8E82 - chains D and P of the 9 polymer chains in the assembly; structure by electron microscopy, 3.03 A resolution.

# Chain D
Name: DNA-directed RNA polymerase subunit beta'
From: Mycobacterium tuberculosis
Notes: EC 2.7.7.6
UniProtKB: A0A045J9E2 (A0A045J9E2_MYCTX); residues 1-1316 here = UniProt positions 1-1316
Chain sequence (1318 residues; row label = number of the first residue in the row; numbers below 1 keep their minus sign (Gly-1 is residue -1)):
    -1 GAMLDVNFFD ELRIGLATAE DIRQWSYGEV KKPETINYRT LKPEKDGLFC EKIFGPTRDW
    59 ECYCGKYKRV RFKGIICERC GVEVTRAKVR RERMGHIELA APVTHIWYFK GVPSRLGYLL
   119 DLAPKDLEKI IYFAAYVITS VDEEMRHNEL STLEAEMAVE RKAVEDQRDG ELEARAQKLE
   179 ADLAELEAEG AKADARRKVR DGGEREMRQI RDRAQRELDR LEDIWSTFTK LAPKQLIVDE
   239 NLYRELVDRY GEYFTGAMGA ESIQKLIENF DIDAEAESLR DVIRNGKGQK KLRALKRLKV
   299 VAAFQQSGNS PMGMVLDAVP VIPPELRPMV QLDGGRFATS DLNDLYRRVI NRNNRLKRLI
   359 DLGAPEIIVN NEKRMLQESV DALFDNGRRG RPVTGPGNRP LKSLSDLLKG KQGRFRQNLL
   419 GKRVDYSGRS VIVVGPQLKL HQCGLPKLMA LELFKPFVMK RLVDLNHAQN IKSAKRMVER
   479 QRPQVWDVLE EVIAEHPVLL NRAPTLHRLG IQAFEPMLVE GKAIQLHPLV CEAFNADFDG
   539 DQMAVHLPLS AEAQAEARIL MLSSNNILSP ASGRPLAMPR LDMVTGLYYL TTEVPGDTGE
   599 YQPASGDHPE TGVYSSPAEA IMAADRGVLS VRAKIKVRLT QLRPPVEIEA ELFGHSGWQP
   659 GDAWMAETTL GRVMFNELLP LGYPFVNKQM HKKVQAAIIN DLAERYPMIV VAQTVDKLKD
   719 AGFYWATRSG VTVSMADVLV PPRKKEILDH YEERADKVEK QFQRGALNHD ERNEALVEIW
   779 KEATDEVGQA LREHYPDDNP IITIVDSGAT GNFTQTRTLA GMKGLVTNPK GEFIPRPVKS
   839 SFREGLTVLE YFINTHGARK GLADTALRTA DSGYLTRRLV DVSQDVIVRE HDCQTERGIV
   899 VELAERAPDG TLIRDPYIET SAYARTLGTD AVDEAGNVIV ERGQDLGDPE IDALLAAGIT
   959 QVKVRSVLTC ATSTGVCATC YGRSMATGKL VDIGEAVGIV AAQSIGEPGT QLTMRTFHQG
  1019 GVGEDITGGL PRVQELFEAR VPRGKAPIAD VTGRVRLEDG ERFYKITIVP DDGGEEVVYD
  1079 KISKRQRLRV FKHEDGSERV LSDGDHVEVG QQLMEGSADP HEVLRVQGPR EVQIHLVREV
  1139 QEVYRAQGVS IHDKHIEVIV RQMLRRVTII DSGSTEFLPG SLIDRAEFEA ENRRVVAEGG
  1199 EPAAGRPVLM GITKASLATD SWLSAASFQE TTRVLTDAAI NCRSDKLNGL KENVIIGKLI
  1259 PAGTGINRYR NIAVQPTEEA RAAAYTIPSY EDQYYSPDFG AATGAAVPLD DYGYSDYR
Unresolved in the structure: 1014-1022, 1091-1096, 1283-1316
Sequence notes: expression tag (-1 to 0)
Ion coordination: Zn2+ site 1: Cys60, Cys62, Cys78; Mg2+: Asp535, Asp537, Asp539 (shared with 1 residue of chain R); Zn2+ site 2: Cys891, Cys968, Cys978

# Chain P
Molecule: 54-nt DNA strand
Sequence (54 nucleotides; row label = number of the first residue in the row):
   101 CCGGCATGAG AGGGTATTCG CCGCCTACCT CTCCTAGCCC GCAAGTATCC GACG
Unresolved in the structure: 101-109, 143-154

# Interface between chain D and chain P
Pairs across the interface (26):
  Lys288(D) with DG113(P), phosphate contact
  Arg386(D) with DC121(P), phosphate contact
  Pro394(D) with DT135(P), sugar contact
  Lys407(D) with DC122(P), salt bridge to the phosphate
  Lys409(D) with DC125(P), salt bridge to the phosphate; DT126(P), phosphate contact
  Arg414(D) with DC124(P), salt bridge to the phosphate; DT126(P), salt bridge to the phosphate
  Arg421(D) with DC128(P), salt bridge to the phosphate
  Arg427(D) with DA127(P), sugar contact; DC128(P), sugar contact
  Ala501(D) with DT126(P), base contact; DA127(P), sugar contact
  Pro502(D) with DC125(P), base contact; DT126(P), base contact
  Thr867(D) with DC125(P), sugar contact
  Ala868(D) with DC124(P), phosphate contact; DC125(P), sugar contact
  Gly871(D) with DC125(P), sugar contact
  Tyr872(D) with DG123(P), sugar contact; DC124(P), sugar contact; DC125(P), sugar contact
  Arg875(D) with DC124(P), salt bridge to the phosphate
  Gln1227(D) with DG123(P), sugar contact
  Glu1228(D) with DC122(P), phosphate contact; DG123(P), hydrogen bond to the phosphate
Also at the interface, not in a pair above, chain D (18 interface residues in all): Gln287
Also at the interface, not in a pair above, chain P (11 interface residues in all): DG114

# Overview
18 residues of chain D face 11 of chain P across their interface, with 1 hydrogen bond and 6 salt bridges.
Among the polar pairs are Glu1228(D)-DG123(P), Lys407(D)-DC122(P) and Lys409(D)-DC125(P). The Zn2+ site 1 is
built by Cys60(D), Cys62(D) and Cys78(D).
Chain D is DNA-directed RNA polymerase subunit beta' (Mycobacterium tuberculosis) and chain P is a 54-nt DNA
strand; the structure, Mycobacterium tuberculosis RNAP elongation complex with NusG transcription factor, was
determined by electron microscopy, deposited together with 8E74, 8E79, 8E8M and 8E95.
